3D04 - chains C and E of the 6 polymer chains in the assembly; structure by X-ray diffraction, 2.40 A resolution.

[Chain C (and E)]
Name: (3R)-hydroxymyristoyl-acyl carrier protein dehydratase
Organism: Helicobacter pylori
Notes: EC 4.2.1.-; chain E of this document is another copy of the same molecule, construct and numbering; everything in this record applies to it too
Reference sequence: Q5G940 (Q5G940_HELPY); residue numbers follow UniProt; this construct covers 1-159
Amino-acid sequence (159 residues; numbered 1 to 159; the number before each row is that of its first residue):
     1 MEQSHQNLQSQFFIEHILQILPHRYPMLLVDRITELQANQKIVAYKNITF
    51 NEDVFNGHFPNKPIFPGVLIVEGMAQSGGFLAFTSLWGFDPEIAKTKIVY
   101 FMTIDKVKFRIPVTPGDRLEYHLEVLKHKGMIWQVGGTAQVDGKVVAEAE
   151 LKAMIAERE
Not modelled in the structure: 1-8, 159 (chain E: 1-7)
Residues lining bound ligands:
  - benzamidine (BEN): A38, T84, S85, L86, W87, G88
  - sakuranetin (SAK; (2S)-5-hydroxy-2-(4-hydroxyphenyl)-7-methoxy-2,3-dihydro-4H-chromen-4-one): I20, L21, P22, H23, G79, F83, A94, K97, I98, V99, R158
What the authors report for this chain:
  - binding site for sakuranetin: L21, P22, H23, F59, K62, I64, F83, I98, V99, Y100, P112
  - mutagenesis - Y100L (2.2 +/- 0.2 uM): unchanged binding to sakuranetin
  - catalytic residues: H58, E72 (citing earlier work)

[Chain C / chain E interface]
Pairs across the interface - 64 pairs, chain C then chain E:
  I14(C) with F50(E), hydrophobic; P63(E), hydrophobic; P115(E), hydrophobic
  E15(C) with N61(E); K62(E); P63(E)
  L18(C) with F50(E), hydrophobic
  Y25(C) with Y25(E); F50(E); N51(E); E52(E); D53(E); N56(E)
  P26(C) with N51(E)
  L28(C) with F50(E), hydrophobic
  L29(C) with N51(E)
  D31(C) with T49(E), hydrogen bond; F50(E), hydrogen bond (side chain-backbone); G116(E)
  R32(C) with T114(E); P115(E), hydrogen bond (side chain-backbone); G116(E); D117(E), salt bridge
  Y45(C) with G116(E), hydrogen bond (side chain-backbone)
  K46(C) with T49(E), hydrogen bond; N51(E)
  N47(C) with N47(E); I48(E), hydrogen bond (side chain-backbone); T49(E), hydrogen bond (backbone-side chain); G116(E), hydrogen bond (side chain-backbone); D117(E), hydrogen bond (side chain-backbone)
  I48(C) with N47(E), hydrogen bond (backbone-side chain)
  T49(C) with D31(E), hydrogen bond; K46(E), hydrogen bond; N47(E), hydrogen bond (side chain-backbone); T49(E); E52(E)
  F50(C) with I14(E), hydrophobic; L18(E), hydrophobic; Y25(E); L28(E), hydrophobic; D31(E), hydrogen bond (backbone-side chain)
  N51(C) with Y25(E); P26(E), hydrogen bond (side chain-backbone); L29(E); K46(E); E52(E)
  E52(C) with Y25(E); T49(E); N51(E), hydrogen bond
  D53(C) with Y25(E)
  N56(C) with Y25(E)
  K62(C) with E15(E), salt bridge
  P63(C) with I14(E), hydrophobic; E15(E)
  T114(C) with R32(E)
  P115(C) with D31(E); R32(E), hydrogen bond (backbone-side chain)
  G116(C) with D31(E); R32(E); Y45(E), hydrogen bond (backbone-side chain); N47(E), hydrogen bond (backbone-side chain)
  D117(C) with R32(E), salt bridge; N47(E), hydrogen bond (backbone-side chain)
Interface residues without a listed pair, chain C (30 interface residues in all): R24, M27, V54, N61, R118
Interface residues without a listed pair, chain E (29 interface residues in all): M27, V54, R118

[In short]
The interface between chain C and chain E involves 30 residues on one side and 29 on the other; the contacts
include 20 hydrogen bonds and 3 salt bridges. Polar pairs include R32(C)-D117(E), K62(C)-E15(E) and
D31(C)-T49(E). From the paper: catalytic residues H58(C) and E72(C); Y100L of chain C leaves binding to
sakuranetin unchanged.
Chain C and chain E are both (3R)-hydroxymyristoyl-acyl carrier protein dehydratase (Helicobacter pylori); the
structure, Crystal structure of (3R)-Hydroxyacyl-Acyl Carrier Protein Dehydratase (FabZ) from Helicobacter
pylori in complex with sakuranetin, was determined by X-ray diffraction together with 3CF8 and 3CF9 from the
same study.
